Entry 4QQX (X-ray diffraction, 3.34 A resolution); this record covers chains C and D.

Chain C:
Molecule: CRISPR-associated helicase, Cas3 family
Organism: Thermobifida fusca
UniProt: Q47PJ0 (Q47PJ0_THEFY); residue numbers follow UniProt; this construct covers 1-944
Amino-acid sequence (964 residues; numbered -19 to 944; the number before each row is that of its first residue; numbers below 1 keep their minus sign (Met-19 is residue -19)):
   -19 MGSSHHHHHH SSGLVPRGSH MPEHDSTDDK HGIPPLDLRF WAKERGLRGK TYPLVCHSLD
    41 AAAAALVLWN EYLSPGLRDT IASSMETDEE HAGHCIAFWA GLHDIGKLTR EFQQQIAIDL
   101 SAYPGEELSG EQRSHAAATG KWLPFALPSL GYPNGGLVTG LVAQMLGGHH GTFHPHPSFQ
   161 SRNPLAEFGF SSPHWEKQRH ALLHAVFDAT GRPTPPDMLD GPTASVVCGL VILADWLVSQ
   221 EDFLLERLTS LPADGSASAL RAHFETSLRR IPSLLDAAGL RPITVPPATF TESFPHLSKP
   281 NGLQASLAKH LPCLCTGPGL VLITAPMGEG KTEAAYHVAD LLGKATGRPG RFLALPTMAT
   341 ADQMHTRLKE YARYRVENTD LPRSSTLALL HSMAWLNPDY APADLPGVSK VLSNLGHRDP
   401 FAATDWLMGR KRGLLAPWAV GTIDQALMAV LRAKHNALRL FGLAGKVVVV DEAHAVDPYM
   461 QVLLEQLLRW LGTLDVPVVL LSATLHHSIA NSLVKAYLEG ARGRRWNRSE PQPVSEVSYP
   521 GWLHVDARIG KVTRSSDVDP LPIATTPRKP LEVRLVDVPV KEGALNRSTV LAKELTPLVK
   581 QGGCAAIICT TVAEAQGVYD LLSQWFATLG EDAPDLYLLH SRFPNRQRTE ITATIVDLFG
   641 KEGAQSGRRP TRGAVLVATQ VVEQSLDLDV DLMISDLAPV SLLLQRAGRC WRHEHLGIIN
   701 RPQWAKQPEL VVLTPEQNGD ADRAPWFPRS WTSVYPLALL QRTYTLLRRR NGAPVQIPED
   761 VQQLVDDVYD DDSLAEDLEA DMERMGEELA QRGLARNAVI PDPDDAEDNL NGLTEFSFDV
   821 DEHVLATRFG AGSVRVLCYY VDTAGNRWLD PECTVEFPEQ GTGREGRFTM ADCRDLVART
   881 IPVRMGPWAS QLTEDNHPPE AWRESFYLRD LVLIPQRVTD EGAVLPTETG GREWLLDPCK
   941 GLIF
Not modelled in the structure: -19 to 13, 360-363, 384-398, 612-613, 719-723, 818-823
Sequence notes: initiating methionine (-19); expression tag (-18 to 0)
Ion coordination: Fe ion site 1: His37, His83, Asp84, Asp215 (shared with DA12(D) of chain D); Fe ion site 2: Asp84, His115, His149, His150 (shared with DA12(D) of chain D)
Residues lining bound ligands: ATP (adenosine-5'-triphosphate): Leu277, Lys279, Pro280, Asn281, Gln284, Met307, Gly308, Glu309, Gly310, Lys311, Thr312, Glu313, Arg347, Asp451, Glu452
From the paper describing this entry:
  - binding site for ATP: Leu277, Gln284, Gly308, Glu309, Gly310, Glu313, Asp451, Glu452
  - catalytic residues: Thr312, Asp451, Glu452 (by similarity / conservation)
  - catalytic residues: Lys87, Ser219 (proposed by the authors, not directly observed)
  - mutagenesis - D451A: increased binding to Cascade
  - mutagenesis - H83A: decreased binding to Cascade

Chain D:
Molecule: 12-nt DNA strand
Sequence (12 nucleotides; row label = number of the first residue in the row; note: 1 number in that range is skipped by the numbering (no residue carries it; nothing is unmodelled there)):
     1 AAAAAAA
     9 AAAAA
Not modelled in the structure: 13
Ion coordination: Fe ion site 1: DA12 (shared with His37(C), His83(C), Asp84(C), Asp215(C) of chain C)

Interface between chain C and chain D:
Residue-residue contacts (61):
  Lys23(C) with DA11(D), hydrogen bond to the phosphate; DA12(D), salt bridge to the phosphate
  His37(C) with DA12(D), salt bridge to the phosphate
  Asp84(C) with DA12(D), phosphate contact
  Lys87(C) with DA12(D), salt bridge to the phosphate
  His115(C) with DA12(D), phosphate contact
  His150(C) with DA11(D), salt bridge to the phosphate; DA12(D), salt bridge to the phosphate
  Asp215(C) with DA11(D), sugar contact; DA12(D), phosphate contact
  Trp216(C) with DA11(D), base contact
  Ser219(C) with DA11(D), sugar contact
  Gln220(C) with DA11(D), base contact
  Glu221(C) with DA11(D), base contact
  Pro336(C) with DA5(D), sugar contact
  Thr337(C) with DA4(D), phosphate contact; DA5(D), phosphate contact
  Met338(C) with DA5(D), hydrogen bond to the phosphate; DA6(D), phosphate contact
  His371(C) with DA6(D), phosphate contact
  Ser372(C) with DA6(D), hydrogen bond to the phosphate
  Arg410(C) with DA9(D), salt bridge to the phosphate; DA10(D), salt bridge to the phosphate
  Lys411(C) with DA10(D), salt bridge to the phosphate
  Arg412(C) with DA10(D), base contact; DA11(D), base contact
  Thr422(C) with DA5(D), hydrogen bond to the phosphate; DA6(D), hydrogen bond to the phosphate
  Asp424(C) with DA5(D), sugar contact; DA6(D), sugar contact
  Gln425(C) with DA6(D), hydrogen bond to the phosphate; DA7(D), hydrogen bond to the phosphate
  Thr590(C) with DA2(D), sugar contact
  Thr591(C) with DA1(D), phosphate contact; DA2(D), phosphate contact
  Val592(C) with DA2(D), phosphate contact; DA3(D), phosphate contact
  His620(C) with DA3(D), phosphate contact
  Ser621(C) with DA3(D), hydrogen bond to the phosphate
  Arg622(C) with DA2(D), salt bridge to the phosphate
  Arg628(C) with DA4(D), salt bridge to the phosphate
  Thr659(C) with DA3(D), hydrogen bond to the phosphate
  Gln660(C) with DA2(D), hydrogen bond to the sugar; DA3(D), sugar contact
  Val661(C) with DA3(D), phosphate contact
  Arg729(C) with DA1(D), base contact
  Ser730(C) with DA1(D), base contact
  Ser733(C) with DA1(D), hydrogen bond to the base
  Val734(C) with DA1(D), sugar contact; DA2(D), hydrogen bond to the base
  Arg828(C) with DA4(D), base contact; DA5(D), base contact
  Phe829(C) with DA4(D), base contact
  Gly832(C) with DA5(D), base contact; DA6(D), base contact
  Ser833(C) with DA5(D), base contact; DA6(D), hydrogen bond to the base
  Arg884(C) with DA1(D), sugar contact; DA2(D), salt bridge to the phosphate
  Phe906(C) with DA7(D), phosphate contact
  Arg909(C) with DA9(D), salt bridge to the phosphate
Other interface residues (no listed pair), chain C (53 interface residues in all): Ala22, His149, Ala339, Met428, Lys434, His435, Ala593, Tyr735, Thr827, Pro887

In short:
The interface between chain C and chain D involves 53 residues on one side and 11 on the other; the contacts
include 13 hydrogen bonds and 12 salt bridges. Polar contacts include Ser733(C)-DA1(D), Val734(C)-DA2(D) and
Ser833(C)-DA6(D). The paper reports catalytic residues Thr312(C), Asp451(C) and Glu452(C) among others; D451A
of chain C increases binding to Cascade.
Here chain C is CRISPR-associated helicase, Cas3 family (Thermobifida fusca) and chain D is a 12-nt DNA
strand. Entry 4QQX (Crystal structure of T. fusca Cas3-ATP) was determined by X-ray diffraction together with
4QQW, 4QQY and 4QQZ from the same study.
